3MQ7 - chains G and K of the 12 polymer chains in the assembly; structure by X-ray diffraction, 2.28 A resolution.

Chain G (and K):
Protein: Bone marrow stromal antigen 2
From: Homo sapiens
Notes: chain K of this document is another copy of the same molecule, construct and numbering; everything in this record applies to it too
Reference sequence: Q10589 (BST2_HUMAN); residue numbers follow UniProt; this construct covers 47-161
Sequence (121 residues; numbered 41 to 161; the number before each row is that of its first residue):
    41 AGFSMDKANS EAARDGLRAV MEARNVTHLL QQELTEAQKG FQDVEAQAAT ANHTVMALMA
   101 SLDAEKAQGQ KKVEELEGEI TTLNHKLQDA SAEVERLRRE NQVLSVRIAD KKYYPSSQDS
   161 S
Unresolved in the structure: 41-50, 150-161
Modified residues: Mse45 (selenomethionine); Mse61, Mse96, Mse99 (selenomethionine; parent Met)
Construct notes: expression tag (41-46); engineered mutation Ala53 (Cys in Q10589), Ala63 (Cys in Q10589), Ala91 (Cys in Q10589)

How chain G and chain K interact:
Pairs across the interface (9; chain G residue first):
  His68(G) - Gln82(K)
  Gln71(G) - Gln82(K)
  Gln78(G) - Ala86(K)  hydrogen bond (side chain-backbone)
  Gln78(G) - Thr90(K)  hydrogen bond
  Gln82(G) - Ala89(K)
  Gln82(G) - Thr90(K)  hydrogen bond
  Gln82(G) - His93(K)  hydrogen bond (backbone-side chain)
  Asp83(G) - His93(K)  salt bridge
  Ala86(G) - His93(K)
Also at the interface, not in a pair above, chain G (10 interface residues in all): Arg64, Thr75, His93, Ala97
Also at the interface, not in a pair above, chain K (10 interface residues in all): Thr75, Gln78, Glu85, Glu105, Gln108

Summary:
Chain G and chain K each contribute 10 residues to their interface, with 4 hydrogen bonds and 1 salt bridge.
Among the polar pairs are Asp83(G)-His93(K), Gln78(G)-Ala86(K) and Gln78(G)-Thr90(K).
Chain G and chain K are both Bone marrow stromal antigen 2 (Homo sapiens); the structure, Crystal Structure of
Ectodomain Mutant of BST-2/Tetherin/CD317, was determined by X-ray diffraction (same publication as 3MQ9, 3MQB
and 3MQC).
